Entry 8ZDY (electron microscopy, 3.60 A resolution); this record covers chains G and I of the 10 polymer chains in the assembly.

# Chain G
Protein: a protein
From: Selenomonas sp
Amino-acid sequence (344 residues; row label = number of the first residue in the row):
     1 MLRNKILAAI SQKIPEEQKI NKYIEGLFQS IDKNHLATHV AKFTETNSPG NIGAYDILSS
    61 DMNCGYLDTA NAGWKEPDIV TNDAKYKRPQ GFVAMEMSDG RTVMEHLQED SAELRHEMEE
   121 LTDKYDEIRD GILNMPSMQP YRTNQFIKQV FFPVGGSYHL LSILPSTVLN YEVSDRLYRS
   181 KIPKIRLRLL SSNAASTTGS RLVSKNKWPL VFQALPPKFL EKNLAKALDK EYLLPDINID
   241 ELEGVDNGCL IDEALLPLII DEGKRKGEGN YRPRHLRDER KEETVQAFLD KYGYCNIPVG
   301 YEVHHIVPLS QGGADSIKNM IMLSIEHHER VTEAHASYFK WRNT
Unresolved in the structure: 96-101, 342-344
From the paper describing this entry:
  - catalytic residues: His305
  - mutagenesis - Y271A/R274A/H275A/R277A, H305A, E329A/T332A/E333A, H335A/K340A/W341A: abolished catalytic activity on target DNA
  - mutagenesis - K85A/R88A, K207A/W208A: decreased catalytic activity on target DNA
  - mutagenesis - L224G/L228G: decreased catalytic activity on dsDNA and ssDNA
  - mutagenesis - L224G/L228G: unchanged binding to target
  - mutagenesis - K207A/W208A: decreased binding to target DNA

# Chain I
Protein: a protein
From: Selenomonas sp
Amino-acid sequence (181 residues; each row starts with the number of its first residue):
     1 MFSQILIIKP GTGISPNIII SEDIFPVLHS LFVEHDKKFG ITFPAYSFDK KGHLGNIIEV
    61 LSEDKEALAS LCLEEHLAEV TDYVKVKKEI TFTDDYVLFK RIREENQYET TARRMRKRGH
   121 TELGRPLEMH IKKKNQQIFC HAYIKVKSAS TGQSYNIFLA PTDIKHGSFS AYGLLRGDTH
   181 A
Unresolved in the structure: 1-2, 64-65, 178-181

# Chain G / chain I interface
Pairs across the interface (16):
  Ile251(G) - Met129(I)  hydrophobic
  Ile251(G) - Lys132(I)
  Asp252(G) - Arg125(I)  salt bridge
  Asp252(G) - Glu128(I)
  Glu253(G) - Lys132(I)
  Val299(G) - Phe48(I)  hydrophobic
  Val299(G) - Gln137(I)
  Val299(G) - His141(I)
  Gly300(G) - Cys140(I)
  Tyr301(G) - Lys133(I)  hydrogen bond (side chain-backbone)
  Tyr301(G) - Gln136(I)
  Tyr301(G) - Gln137(I)
  Ser324(G) - Gln136(I)  hydrogen bond
  Ile325(G) - Cys140(I)  hydrophobic
  His327(G) - Lys132(I)
  His327(G) - Gln136(I)  hydrogen bond
Other interface residues (no listed pair), chain G (10 interface residues in all): Gly244
The authors on this interface:
  - pairs named by the authors: Asp252(G)-Arg125(I) (salt bridge), Val299(G)-Phe48(I) (hydrophobic contact), Tyr301(G)-Lys133(I) (hydrogen bond), Ser324(G)-Gln136(I) (hydrogen bond)

# Summary
Chain G and chain I each contribute 10 residues to their interface, with 3 hydrogen bonds and 1 salt bridge.
Among the polar pairs are Asp252(G)-Arg125(I), Tyr301(G)-Lys133(I) and Ser324(G)-Gln136(I). The paper
describes a salt bridge between Asp252(G) and Arg125(I); a hydrophobic contact between Val299(G) and Phe48(I);
hydrogen bonds between Tyr301(G) and Lys133(I) and Ser324(G) and Gln136(I). From the paper: the catalytic
residue His305(G); Y271A/R274A/H275A/R277A, H305A and E329A/T332A/E333A of chain G, among others, abolish
catalytic activity on target DNA; 7 substitutions were tested in all.
Chain G is a protein and chain I is a protein, both from Selenomonas sp; the structure, Cryo-EM structure of
Cas8-HNH system at target free state, was determined by electron microscopy, deposited together with 8Z0K,
8Z0L and 8ZNR.
